PDB entry 9B18 | electron microscopy, 2.30 A resolution | chains A and B of the 4 polymer chains in the assembly

Chain A:
Name: Capsid protein VP1
From: enterovirus D68
Notes: EC 3.4.22.29, 3.6.1.15, 3.4.22.28, 2.7.7.48
Reference sequence: A0A097BW12 (A0A097BW12_HED68); residues -11 to 297 here correspond to UniProt positions 553-861 (UniProt number = residue number + 564)
Chain sequence (309 residues; row label = number of the first residue in the row; numbers below 1 keep their minus sign (Leu-11 is residue -11)):
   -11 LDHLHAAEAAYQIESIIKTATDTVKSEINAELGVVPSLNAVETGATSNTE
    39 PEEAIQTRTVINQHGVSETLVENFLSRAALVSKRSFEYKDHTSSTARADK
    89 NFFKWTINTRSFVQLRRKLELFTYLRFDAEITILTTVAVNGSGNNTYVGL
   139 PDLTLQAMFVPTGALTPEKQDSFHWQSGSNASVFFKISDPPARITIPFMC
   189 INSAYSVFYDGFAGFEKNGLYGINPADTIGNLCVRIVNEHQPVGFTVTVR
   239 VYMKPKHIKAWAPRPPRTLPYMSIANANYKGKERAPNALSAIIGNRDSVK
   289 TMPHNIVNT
Unresolved in the structure: -11 to 0, 84-85, 130-134, 297
Ligand contacts: A1AIC ((4M)-4-[1-(2-methoxyethyl)-1H-pyrazol-4-yl]-N-({4-[(propan-2-yl)oxy]phenyl}methyl)quinolin-8-amine): Val69, Trp93, Ile95, Asn96, Thr97, Arg98, Leu107, Leu113, Phe115, Ala117, Ile119, Ala145, Met146, Phe147, Ala169, Ser170, Val171, Ile182, Ile184, Tyr193, Val195, Ile217, Leu220, Met241

Chain B:
Name: viral protein 3
From: enterovirus D68
Reference sequence: A0A097BW12 (A0A097BW12_9ENTO); residues 1-247 here correspond to UniProt positions 318-564 (UniProt number = residue number + 317)
Chain sequence (247 residues; row label = number of the first residue in the row):
     1 GVPTYLLPGSGQFLTTDDHSSAPALPCFNPTPEMHIPGQVRNMLEVVQVE
    51 SMMEINNTESAVGMERLKVDISALTDVDQLLFNIPLDIQLDGPLRNTLVG
   101 NISRYYTHWSGSLEMTFMFCGSFMAAGKLILCYTPPGGSCPTTRETAMLG
   151 THIVWDFGLQSSVTLIIPWISGSHYRMFNNDAKSTNANVGYVTCFMQTNL
   201 IVPSESSDTCSLIGFIAAKDDFSLRLMRDSPDIGQLDHLHAAEAAYQ

Interface between chain A and chain B:
Pairs across the interface (212):
  Glu2(A) with Arg41(B), salt bridge
  Ala8(A) with Asp220(B); Asp221(B)
  Thr9(A) with Asp220(B), hydrogen bond; Asp221(B), hydrogen bond (side chain-backbone)
  Ser25(A) with Ser162(B); Val163(B); Thr164(B), hydrogen bond (backbone-backbone)
  Leu26(A) with Gln160(B); Ser162(B)
  Asn27(A) with Gln160(B); Ser161(B); Ser162(B), hydrogen bond (backbone-backbone); Thr164(B), hydrogen bond
  Val29(A) with Glu50(B); Thr116(B); Met118(B), hydrophobic; Ser162(B); Phe215(B), hydrophobic
  Glu30(A) with Met118(B); Ser161(B), hydrogen bond
  Thr34(A) with Gln48(B); Val49(B); Glu50(B), hydrogen bond (side chain-backbone)
  Ser35(A) with Glu50(B), hydrogen bond (backbone-side chain); Glu114(B); Thr116(B); Thr164(B), hydrogen bond
  Thr37(A) with Thr164(B), hydrogen bond; Ile166(B); Lys219(B), hydrogen bond (backbone-side chain)
  Glu38(A) with Lys219(B), salt bridge
  Ala42(A) with Ile166(B), hydrophobic
  Ile43(A) with Thr151(B)
  Asn50(A) with Asp221(B)
  His52(A) with Ser110(B); His174(B), hydrogen bond; Tyr175(B); Ser223(B)
  Gly53(A) with Ser223(B), hydrogen bond (backbone-side chain)
  Val54(A) with Asn42(B), hydrogen bond (backbone-side chain); Leu44(B), hydrophobic
  Glu56(A) with Tyr106(B), hydrogen bond (backbone-side chain); Arg225(B); Leu226(B), hydrogen bond (side chain-backbone); Met227(B), hydrogen bond (side chain-backbone)
  Thr57(A) with Asn42(B), hydrogen bond; Met43(B), hydrogen bond (backbone-backbone); Leu44(B); Tyr106(B); Leu224(B)
  Leu58(A) with Arg41(B); Asn42(B)
  Val59(A) with Val40(B); Arg41(B), hydrogen bond (backbone-backbone); Asn42(B); Met43(B), hydrophobic
  Asn61(A) with Met227(B)
  Phe62(A) with Met43(B), hydrophobic; Tyr105(B), hydrophobic; Tyr106(B); Met227(B), hydrophobic
  Arg65(A) with Thr15(B); Thr16(B); Met227(B)
  Ala66(A) with Thr15(B), hydrogen bond (backbone-backbone)
  Ser70(A) with Tyr246(B), hydrogen bond
  Lys71(A) with Tyr246(B), hydrogen bond (backbone-side chain)
  Arg72(A) with Glu243(B), salt bridge; Tyr246(B); Gln247(B)
  Phe91(A) with Tyr246(B), hydrophobic
  Lys92(A) with Ala245(B), hydrogen bond (side chain-backbone); Tyr246(B); Gln247(B), hydrogen bond (side chain-backbone)
  Trp93(A) with Ala245(B); Tyr246(B)
  Thr94(A) with Ala245(B), hydrogen bond (backbone-backbone)
  Asn96(A) with Ala245(B)
  Arg98(A) with Leu239(B)
  Ser99(A) with Gln235(B), hydrogen bond (backbone-side chain); Ala242(B)
  Phe100(A) with Gln235(B)
  Val101(A) with Ile233(B), hydrophobic; Gly234(B); Gln235(B), hydrogen bond (backbone-side chain)
  Gln102(A) with Asp229(B), hydrogen bond
  Arg104(A) with Leu239(B)
  Arg105(A) with Asn101(B); Tyr105(B), hydrogen bond; Ser230(B); Asp232(B), salt bridge; Ile233(B)
  Lys106(A) with Tyr105(B); Met227(B)
  Leu109(A) with Ile102(B), hydrophobic
  Phe110(A) with Met43(B), hydrophobic
  Tyr112(A) with Ile36(B), hydrophobic
  Arg114(A) with Pro30(B); Thr31(B), hydrogen bond (side chain-backbone); Pro32(B); Glu33(B), salt bridge
  Glu118(A) with Asp17(B); His19(B); Ser21(B), hydrogen bond
  Thr120(A) with Phe13(B)
  Ala169(A) with Ala24(B)
  Pro178(A) with Gly11(B)
  Pro179(A) with Phe13(B), hydrophobic
  Arg181(A) with Phe13(B); Asp17(B), salt bridge; Ser21(B)
  Ile182(A) with Ser21(B); Ala22(B)
  Thr183(A) with Ser21(B), hydrogen bond; Ala22(B), hydrogen bond (backbone-backbone); Pro23(B); Ala24(B), hydrogen bond (backbone-backbone)
  Pro185(A) with Leu25(B); Phe28(B), hydrophobic
  Phe186(A) with Phe28(B); Pro30(B)
  Met187(A) with Leu25(B), hydrophobic; Phe28(B), hydrophobic
  Cys188(A) with Thr31(B), hydrogen bond (backbone-side chain)
  Ile189(A) with Thr31(B)
  Asn190(A) with Thr31(B)
  Ser191(A) with Thr31(B); Pro32(B), hydrogen bond (side chain-backbone); Glu33(B); Met34(B)
  Tyr240(A) with Phe13(B), hydrophobic
  Lys242(A) with Asp17(B), salt bridge
  Lys244(A) with Ser21(B)
  Lys247(A) with Glu33(B); Gln39(B)
  Ala248(A) with Gln39(B); Val40(B), hydrogen bond (backbone-backbone)
  Trp249(A) with Ile36(B); Pro37(B); Gly38(B); Gln39(B)
  Ala250(A) with Gly38(B), hydrogen bond (backbone-backbone)
  Pro251(A) with Val40(B); Val46(B), hydrophobic
  Pro254(A) with Asn101(B)
  Thr256(A) with Asn96(B)
  Tyr259(A) with Leu239(B)
  Met260(A) with Leu239(B); His240(B), hydrogen bond (backbone-backbone)
  Ser261(A) with Leu239(B); His240(B), hydrogen bond (side chain-backbone)
  Ile262(A) with Leu239(B), hydrophobic; His240(B), hydrogen bond (backbone-backbone); Ala241(B); Ala242(B), hydrophobic
  Pro274(A) with Asp91(B); Arg95(B)
  Asn275(A) with Arg95(B), hydrogen bond; Asp232(B)
  Ser278(A) with Val62(B); Gly63(B), hydrogen bond (backbone-backbone); Arg66(B)
  Ala279(A) with Arg66(B)
  Ile280(A) with Glu54(B); Arg95(B), hydrogen bond (backbone-side chain); Asn96(B)
  Ile281(A) with Glu54(B), hydrogen bond (backbone-side chain); Asn57(B); Arg66(B), hydrogen bond (backbone-side chain); Asp91(B); Gly92(B); Arg95(B); Asn96(B)
  Gly282(A) with Asn57(B), hydrogen bond (backbone-side chain); Asp91(B), hydrogen bond (backbone-side chain)
  Asn283(A) with Asn57(B); Thr58(B); Glu59(B); Arg66(B), hydrogen bond
  Arg284(A) with Ile55(B), hydrogen bond (side chain-backbone); Asn57(B), hydrogen bond (backbone-backbone); Thr58(B); Asn83(B), hydrogen bond; Pro85(B)
  Ser286(A) with Thr58(B)
  Val287(A) with Ile55(B); Asn56(B); Thr58(B); Leu81(B); Phe82(B); Asn83(B), hydrogen bond (backbone-backbone)
  Lys288(A) with Leu80(B), hydrogen bond (side chain-backbone); Leu81(B); Asn83(B), hydrogen bond (backbone-side chain)
  Thr289(A) with Asn83(B)
  Met290(A) with Asn83(B); Ile84(B); Pro85(B); Cys140(B), hydrophobic; Tyr191(B), hydrophobic
  Pro291(A) with Pro85(B)
  His292(A) with Leu90(B); Lys183(B)
  Asn293(A) with Ser139(B); Cys140(B), hydrogen bond (side chain-backbone); Lys183(B); Tyr191(B), hydrogen bond
  Ile294(A) with Gly138(B); Ser139(B), hydrogen bond (backbone-backbone); Lys183(B); Tyr191(B), hydrogen bond (backbone-side chain)
Interface residues without a listed pair, chain A (103 interface residues in all): Ala28, Ala33, Asn36, Pro39, Ala192, Arg255, Leu257, Asp285, Val295, Asn296
Interface residues without a listed pair, chain B (108 interface residues in all): Asp18, Ala61, Asp87, Pro93, Ser112, Gly137, Ile153, Trp155, Pro168, Ala182, Asn188, Ala217, Phe222

Summary:
Chain A and chain B form an interface of 103 and 108 residues respectively; the contacts include 60 hydrogen
bonds and 7 salt bridges. Among the polar pairs are Glu2(A)-Arg41(B), Glu38(A)-Lys219(B) and
Arg72(A)-Glu243(B). Compound A1AIC is bound between chain A and chain B.
Here chain A is Capsid protein VP1 and chain B is viral protein 3, both from enterovirus D68. Entry 9B18
(EV-D68 in complex with inhibitor Jun11-53-7) was determined by electron microscopy.
